PDB entry 3UTB | X-ray diffraction, 2.20 A resolution | chains D and I of the 10 polymer chains in the assembly

# Chain D
Molecule: Histone H2B 1.1
Organism: Xenopus laevis
UniProtKB: P02281 (H2B11_XENLA); residues -2 to 122 here correspond to UniProt positions 2-126 (UniProt number = residue number + 4)
Amino-acid sequence (125 residues; numbered -2 to 122; the number before each row is that of its first residue; numbers below 1 keep their minus sign (Pro-2 is residue -2)):
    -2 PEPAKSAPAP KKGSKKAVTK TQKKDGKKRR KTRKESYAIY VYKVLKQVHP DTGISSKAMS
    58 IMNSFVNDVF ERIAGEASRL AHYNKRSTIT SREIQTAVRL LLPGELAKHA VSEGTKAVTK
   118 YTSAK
Not modelled in the structure: -2 to 23
UniProt features mapped onto this chain:
  - modified residue: Lys2 (N6-acetyllysine), Lys9 (N6-acetyllysine), Ser11 (Phosphoserine), Lys12 (N6-acetyllysine), Lys17 (N6-acetyllysine)
  - glycosylation: Ser109 (O-linked (GlcNAc) serine)
  - cross-link: Lys117 (Glycyl lysine isopeptide (Lys-Gly) (interchain with G-Cter in ubiquitin))
Bound ions: Mn2+ near Val45 (its only coordinating residue here)

# Chain I
Molecule: 146-nt DNA strand
Sequence (146 nucleotides; numbered -72 to 73; the number before each row is that of its first residue; numbers below 1 keep their minus sign (DA-72 is residue -72)):
   -72 ATCTCCAAAT ATCCCTTGCG GATCGTAGAA AAAGTGTGTC AAACTGCGCT ATCAAAGGGA
   -12 AACTTCAACT GAATTCAGTT GAAGTTTCCC TTTGATAGCG CAGTTTGACA CACTTTTTCT
    48 ACGATCCGCA AGGGATATTT GGAGAT
Bound ions: Mn2+ site 1 near DG-53 (its only coordinating residue here); Mn2+ site 2 near DG-45 (its only coordinating residue here); Mn2+ site 3 near DG-14 (its only coordinating residue here); Mn2+ site 4 near DG27 (its only coordinating residue here)

# Interface between chain D and chain I
Pairs across the interface (21):
  Lys24(D) with DT-47(I), salt bridge to the phosphate
  Lys25(D) with DT31(I), phosphate contact
  Arg26(D) with DG30(I), hydrogen bond to the base; DT31(I), phosphate contact
  Arg27(D) with DG30(I), phosphate contact; DT31(I), hydrogen bond to the phosphate
  Thr29(D) with DG30(I), hydrogen bond to the phosphate
  Arg30(D) with DA-46(I), hydrogen bond to the sugar
  Tyr39(D) with DG-53(I), hydrogen bond to the phosphate; DG-52(I), phosphate contact
  Gly50(D) with DG-53(I), phosphate contact
  Ile51(D) with DC-54(I), sugar contact; DG-53(I), hydrogen bond to the phosphate
  Ser52(D) with DC-54(I), phosphate contact
  Ser53(D) with DC-54(I), hydrogen bond to the phosphate
  Arg83(D) with DT-34(I), salt bridge to the phosphate; DC-33(I), salt bridge to the phosphate
  Ser84(D) with DG-35(I), phosphate contact; DT-34(I), hydrogen bond to the phosphate
  Thr85(D) with DG-35(I), phosphate contact; DT-34(I), hydrogen bond to the phosphate
Interface residues without a listed pair, chain D (17 interface residues in all): Lys28, Glu32, Lys82
Interface residues without a listed pair, chain I (12 interface residues in all): DG-45, DA-44

# Overview
17 residues of chain D and 12 residues of chain I are in contact, with 9 hydrogen bonds and 3 salt bridges.
Polar contacts include Arg26(D)-DG30(I), Arg30(D)-DA-46(I) and Arg27(D)-DT31(I).
Here chain D is Histone H2B 1.1 (Xenopus laevis) and chain I is a 146-nt DNA strand. Entry 3UTB (Crystal
Structure of Nucleosome Core Particle Assembled with the 146b Alpha-Satellite Sequence (NCP146b)) was
determined by X-ray diffraction (same publication as 3UT9 and 3UTA).
